9E0T - chains A and C of the 3 polymer chains in the assembly; structure by electron microscopy, 3.10 A resolution.

[Chain A]
Protein: Cytoplasmic dynein 1 heavy chain 1
From: Homo sapiens
Reference sequence: Q14204 (DYHC1_HUMAN); numbering as in UniProt (aligned over 2-4646)
Chain sequence (4843 residues; row label = number of the first residue in the row; numbers below 1 keep their minus sign (Gly-196 is residue -196)):
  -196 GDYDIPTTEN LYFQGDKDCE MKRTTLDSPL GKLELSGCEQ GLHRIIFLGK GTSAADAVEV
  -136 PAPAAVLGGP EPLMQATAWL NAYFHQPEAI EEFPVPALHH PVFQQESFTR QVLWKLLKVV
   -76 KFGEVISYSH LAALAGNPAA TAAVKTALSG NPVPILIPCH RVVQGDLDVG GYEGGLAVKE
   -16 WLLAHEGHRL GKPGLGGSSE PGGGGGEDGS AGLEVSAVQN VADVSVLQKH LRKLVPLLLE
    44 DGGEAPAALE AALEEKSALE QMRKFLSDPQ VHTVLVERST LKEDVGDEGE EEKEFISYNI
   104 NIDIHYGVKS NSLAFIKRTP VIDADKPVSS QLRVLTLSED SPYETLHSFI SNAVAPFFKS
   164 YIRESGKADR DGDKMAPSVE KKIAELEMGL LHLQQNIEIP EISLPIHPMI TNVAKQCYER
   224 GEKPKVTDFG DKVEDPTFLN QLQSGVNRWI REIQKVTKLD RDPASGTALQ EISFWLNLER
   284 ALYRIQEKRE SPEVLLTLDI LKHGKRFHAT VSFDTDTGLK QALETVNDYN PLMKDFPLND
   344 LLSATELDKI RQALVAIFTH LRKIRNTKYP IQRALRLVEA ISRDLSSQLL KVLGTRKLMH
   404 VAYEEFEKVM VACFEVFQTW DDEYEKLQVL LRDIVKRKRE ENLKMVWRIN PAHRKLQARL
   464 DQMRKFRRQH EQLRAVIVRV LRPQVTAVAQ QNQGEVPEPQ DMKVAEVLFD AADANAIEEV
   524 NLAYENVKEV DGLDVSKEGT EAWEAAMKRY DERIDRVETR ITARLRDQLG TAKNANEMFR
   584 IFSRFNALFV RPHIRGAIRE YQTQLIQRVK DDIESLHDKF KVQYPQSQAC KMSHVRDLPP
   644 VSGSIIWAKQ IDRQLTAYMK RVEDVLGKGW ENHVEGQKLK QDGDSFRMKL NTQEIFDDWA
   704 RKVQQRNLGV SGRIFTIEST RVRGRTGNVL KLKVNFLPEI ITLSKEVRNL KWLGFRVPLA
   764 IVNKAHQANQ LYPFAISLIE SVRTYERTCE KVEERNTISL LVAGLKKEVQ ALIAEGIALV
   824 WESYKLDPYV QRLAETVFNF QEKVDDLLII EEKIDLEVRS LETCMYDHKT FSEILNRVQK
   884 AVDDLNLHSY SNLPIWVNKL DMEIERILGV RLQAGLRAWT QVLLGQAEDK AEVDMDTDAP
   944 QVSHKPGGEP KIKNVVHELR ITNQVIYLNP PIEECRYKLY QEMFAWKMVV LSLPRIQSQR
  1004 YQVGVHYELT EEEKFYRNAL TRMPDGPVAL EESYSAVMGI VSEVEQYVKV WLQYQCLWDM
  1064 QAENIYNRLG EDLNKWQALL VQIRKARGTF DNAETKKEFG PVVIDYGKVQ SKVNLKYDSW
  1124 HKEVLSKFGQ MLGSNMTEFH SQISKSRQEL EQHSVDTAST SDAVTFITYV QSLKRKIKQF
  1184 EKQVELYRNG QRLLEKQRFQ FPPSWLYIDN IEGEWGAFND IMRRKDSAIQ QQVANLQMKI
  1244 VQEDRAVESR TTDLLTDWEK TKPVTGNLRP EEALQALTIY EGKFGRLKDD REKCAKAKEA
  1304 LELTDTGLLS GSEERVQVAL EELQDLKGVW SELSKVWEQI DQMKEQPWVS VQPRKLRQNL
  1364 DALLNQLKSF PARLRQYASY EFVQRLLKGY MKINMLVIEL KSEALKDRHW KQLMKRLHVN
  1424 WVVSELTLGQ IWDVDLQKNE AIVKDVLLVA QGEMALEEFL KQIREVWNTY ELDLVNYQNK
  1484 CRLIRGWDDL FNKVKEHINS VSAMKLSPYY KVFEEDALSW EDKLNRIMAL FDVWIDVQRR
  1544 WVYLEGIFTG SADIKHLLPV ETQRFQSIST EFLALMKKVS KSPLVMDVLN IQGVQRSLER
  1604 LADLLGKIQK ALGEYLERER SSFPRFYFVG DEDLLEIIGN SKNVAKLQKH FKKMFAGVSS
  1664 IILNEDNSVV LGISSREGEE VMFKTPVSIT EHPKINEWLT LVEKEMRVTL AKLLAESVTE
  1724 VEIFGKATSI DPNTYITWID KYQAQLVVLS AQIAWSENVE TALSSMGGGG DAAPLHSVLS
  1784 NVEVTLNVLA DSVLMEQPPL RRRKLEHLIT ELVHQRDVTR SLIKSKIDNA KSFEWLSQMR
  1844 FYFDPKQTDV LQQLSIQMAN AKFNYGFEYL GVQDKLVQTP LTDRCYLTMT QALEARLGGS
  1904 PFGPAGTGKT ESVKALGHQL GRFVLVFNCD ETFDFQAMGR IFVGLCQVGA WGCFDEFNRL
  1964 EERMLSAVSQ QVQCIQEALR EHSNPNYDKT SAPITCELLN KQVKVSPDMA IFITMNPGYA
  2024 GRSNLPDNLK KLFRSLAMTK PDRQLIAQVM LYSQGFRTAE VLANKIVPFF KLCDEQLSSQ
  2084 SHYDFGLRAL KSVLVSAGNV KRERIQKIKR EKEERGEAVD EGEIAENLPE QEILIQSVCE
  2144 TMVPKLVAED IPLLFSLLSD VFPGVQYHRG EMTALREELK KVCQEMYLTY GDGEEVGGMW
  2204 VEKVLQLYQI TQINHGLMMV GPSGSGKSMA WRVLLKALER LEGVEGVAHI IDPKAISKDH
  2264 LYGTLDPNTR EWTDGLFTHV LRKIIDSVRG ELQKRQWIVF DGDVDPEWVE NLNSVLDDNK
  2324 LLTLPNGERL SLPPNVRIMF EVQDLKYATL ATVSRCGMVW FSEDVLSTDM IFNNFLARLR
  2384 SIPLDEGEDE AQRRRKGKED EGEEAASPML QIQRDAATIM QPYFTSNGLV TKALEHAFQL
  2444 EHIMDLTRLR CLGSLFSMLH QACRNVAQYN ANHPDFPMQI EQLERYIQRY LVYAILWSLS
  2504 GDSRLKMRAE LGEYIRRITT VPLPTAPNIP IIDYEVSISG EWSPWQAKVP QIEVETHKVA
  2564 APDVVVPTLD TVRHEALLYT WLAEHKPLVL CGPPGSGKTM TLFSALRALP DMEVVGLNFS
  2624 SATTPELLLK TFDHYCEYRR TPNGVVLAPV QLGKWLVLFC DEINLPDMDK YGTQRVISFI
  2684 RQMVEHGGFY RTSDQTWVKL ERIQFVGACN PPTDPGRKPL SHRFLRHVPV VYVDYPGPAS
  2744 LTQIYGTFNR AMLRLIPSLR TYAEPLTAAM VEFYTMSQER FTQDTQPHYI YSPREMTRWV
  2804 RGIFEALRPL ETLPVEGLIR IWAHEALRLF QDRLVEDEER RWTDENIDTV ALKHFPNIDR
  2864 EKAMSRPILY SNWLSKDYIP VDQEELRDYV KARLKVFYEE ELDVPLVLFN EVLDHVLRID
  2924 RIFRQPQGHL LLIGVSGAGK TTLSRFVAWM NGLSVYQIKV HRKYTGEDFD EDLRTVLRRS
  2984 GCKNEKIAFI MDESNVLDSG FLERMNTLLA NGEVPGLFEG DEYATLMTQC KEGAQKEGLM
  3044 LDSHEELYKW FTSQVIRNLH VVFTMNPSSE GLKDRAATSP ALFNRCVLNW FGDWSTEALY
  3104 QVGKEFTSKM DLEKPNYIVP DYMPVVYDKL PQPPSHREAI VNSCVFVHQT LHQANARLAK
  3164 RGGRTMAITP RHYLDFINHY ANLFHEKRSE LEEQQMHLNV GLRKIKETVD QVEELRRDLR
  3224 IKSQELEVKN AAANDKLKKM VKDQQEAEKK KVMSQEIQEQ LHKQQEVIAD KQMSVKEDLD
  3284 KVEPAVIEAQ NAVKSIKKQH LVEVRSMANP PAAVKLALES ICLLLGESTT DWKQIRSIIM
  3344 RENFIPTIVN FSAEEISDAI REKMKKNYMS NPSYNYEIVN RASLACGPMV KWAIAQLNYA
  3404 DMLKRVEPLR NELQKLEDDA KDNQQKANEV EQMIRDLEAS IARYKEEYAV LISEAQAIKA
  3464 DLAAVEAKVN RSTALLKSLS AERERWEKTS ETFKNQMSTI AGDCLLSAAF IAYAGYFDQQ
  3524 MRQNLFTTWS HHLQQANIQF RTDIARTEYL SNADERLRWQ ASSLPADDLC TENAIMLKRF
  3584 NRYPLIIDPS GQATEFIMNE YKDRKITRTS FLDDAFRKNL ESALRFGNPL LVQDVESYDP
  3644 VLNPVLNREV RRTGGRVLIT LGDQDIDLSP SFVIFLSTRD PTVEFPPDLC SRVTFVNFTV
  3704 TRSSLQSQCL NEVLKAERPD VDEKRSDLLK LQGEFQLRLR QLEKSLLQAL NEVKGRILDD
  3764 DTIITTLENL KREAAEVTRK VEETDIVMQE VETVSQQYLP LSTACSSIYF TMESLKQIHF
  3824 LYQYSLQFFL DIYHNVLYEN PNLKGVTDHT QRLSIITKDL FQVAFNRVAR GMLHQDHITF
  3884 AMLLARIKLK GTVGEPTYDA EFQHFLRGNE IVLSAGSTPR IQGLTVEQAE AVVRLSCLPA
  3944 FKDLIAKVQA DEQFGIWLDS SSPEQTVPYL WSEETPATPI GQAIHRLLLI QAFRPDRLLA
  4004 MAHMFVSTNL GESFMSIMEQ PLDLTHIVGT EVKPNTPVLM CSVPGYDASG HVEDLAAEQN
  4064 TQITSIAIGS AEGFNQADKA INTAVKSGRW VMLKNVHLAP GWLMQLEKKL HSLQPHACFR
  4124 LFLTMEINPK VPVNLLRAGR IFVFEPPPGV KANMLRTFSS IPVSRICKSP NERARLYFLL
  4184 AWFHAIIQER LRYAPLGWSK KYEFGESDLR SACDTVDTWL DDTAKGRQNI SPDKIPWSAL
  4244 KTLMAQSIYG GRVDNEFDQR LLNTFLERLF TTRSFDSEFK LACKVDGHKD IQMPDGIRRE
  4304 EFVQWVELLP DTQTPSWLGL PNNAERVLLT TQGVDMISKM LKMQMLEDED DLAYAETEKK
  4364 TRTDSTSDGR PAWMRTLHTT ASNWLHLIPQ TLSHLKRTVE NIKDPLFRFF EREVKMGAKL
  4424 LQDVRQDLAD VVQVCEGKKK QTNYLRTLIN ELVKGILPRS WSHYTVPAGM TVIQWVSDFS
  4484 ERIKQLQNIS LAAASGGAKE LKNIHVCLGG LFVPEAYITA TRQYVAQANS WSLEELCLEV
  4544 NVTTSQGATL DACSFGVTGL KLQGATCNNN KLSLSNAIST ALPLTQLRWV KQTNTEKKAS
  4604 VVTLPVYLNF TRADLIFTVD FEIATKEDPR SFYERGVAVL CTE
Not modelled in the structure: -196 to 1443, 1769-1774, 1988-1995, 2115-2127, 2390-2408, 3241-3449, 3847-3848, 3896, 3975-3977, 4351-4378, 4402, 4499-4501, 4546-4556, 4596-4602
Differences from the reference sequence: expression tag (-196 to 1)
Metal / ion sites: Mg2+ site 1: Asp1958 (together with ADP); Mg2+ site 2: Ser2231, Glu2344 (together with ATP)
Ligand contacts:
  - ADP (adenosine-5'-diphosphate), molecule 1: Leu1879, Val1880, Thr1882, Thr1885, Ala1908, Gly1909, Thr1910, Gly1911, Lys1912, Thr1913, Glu1914, Asp1958, Glu1959, Thr2017, Ile2049, Met2053, Leu2090, Arg2091, Lys2094, Asp2320, Asp2321, Arg2358
  - ADP, molecule 2: Val2568, Val2569, Thr2571, Thr2574, Pro2596, Pro2597, Gly2598, Ser2599, Gly2600, Lys2601, Thr2602, Met2603, Asp2664, Ile2747, Tyr2748, Phe2751, Pro2796, Arg2797, Thr2800, Asn3087
  - ADP, molecule 3: Val2907, Pro2908, Leu2909, Val2910, Phe2912, Val2915, Val2938, Ser2939, Gly2940, Ala2941, Gly2942, Lys2943, Thr2944, Thr2945, Trp3097, Arg3174, Leu3177, Asn3650, Arg3695
  - ATP (adenosine-5'-triphosphate): Leu2191, Thr2192, Trp2203, Pro2225, Ser2226, Gly2227, Ser2228, Gly2229, Lys2230, Ser2231, Met2232, Asp2304, Glu2344, Leu2369, Met2373, Ile2374, Asn2377, Leu2452, Arg2684, Arg2726, Arg2729
Swiss-Prot annotation at these positions:
  - binding site (ATP): Gly1906 to Thr1913, Gly2224 to Ser2231, Gly2595 to Thr2602, Gly2937 to Thr2944
  - modified residue: Ser2 (N-acetylserine), Ser70 (Phosphoserine), Lys1125 (N6-acetyllysine), Ser1230 (Phosphoserine), Lys3480 (N6-acetyllysine), Ser4162 (Phosphoserine), Lys4283 (N6-acetyllysine), Thr4366 (Phosphothreonine), Ser4368 (Phosphoserine)
  - natural variant: Glu94 (E94K: Found in a patient with spinal muscular atrophy; uncertain significance), Lys129 (K129I: In CDCBM13), Arg264 (R264L: In SMALED1), His306 (H306R: In CMT2O and SMALED1), Ile584 (I584L: In SMALED1), Arg598 (R598C: In CMT2O and SMALED1), Thr659 to Met662 (deletion: In CDCBM13), Lys671 (K671E: In SMALED1), Pro776 (P776L: In SMALED1), Tyr970 (Y970C: In SMALED1), Gly1132 (G1132E: In SMALED1), Gln1194 (Q1194R: In CMT2O), 9 further natural variant entries in UniProt

[Chain C]
Protein: Platelet-activating factor acetylhydrolase IB subunit beta
From: Homo sapiens
Reference sequence: P43034 (LIS1_HUMAN); numbering as in UniProt (aligned over 2-410)
Chain sequence (411 residues; row label = number of the first residue in the row; numbering starts at 0):
     0 GSVLSQRQRD ELNRAIADYL RSNGYEEAYS VFKKEAELDV NEELDKKYAG LLEKKWTSVI
    60 RLQKKVMELE SKLNEAKEEF TSGGPLGQKR DPKEWIPRPP EKYALSGHRS PVTRVIFHPV
   120 FSVMVSASED ATIKVWDYET GDFERTLKGH TDSVQDISFD HSGKLLASCS ADMTIKLWDF
   180 QGFECIRTMH GHDHNVSSVA IMPNGDHIVS ASRDKTIKMW EVQTGYCVKT FTGHREWVRM
   240 VRPNQDGTLI ASCSNDQTVR VWVVATKECK AELREHEHVV ECISWAPESS YSSISEATGS
   300 ETKKSGKPGP FLLSGSRDKT IKMWDVSTGM CLMTLVGHDN WVRGVLFHSG GKFILSCADD
   360 KTLRVWDYKN KRCMKTLNAH EHFVTSLDFH KTAPYVVTGS VDQTVKVWEC R
Not modelled in the structure: 0-88, 298-306
Differences from the reference sequence: expression tag (0-1)
Swiss-Prot annotation at these positions:
  - region: Phe388 to Arg410 (Interaction with NDEL1)
  - modified residue: Lys53 (N6-acetyllysine), Ser109 (Phosphoserine)
  - natural variant: Phe31 (F31S: In LIS1), His149 (H149R: In LIS1), Gly162 (G162S: In LIS1), Ser169 (S169P: In SBH), Arg241 (R241P: In SBH), His277 (H277P: In LIS1), Asp317 (D317H: In LIS1)

[Chain A / chain C interface]
Residue-residue contacts (29; chain A residue first):
  Asn2875(A) - Lys318(C)  hydrogen bond (backbone-side chain)
  Trp2876(A) - Asp338(C)
  Leu2877(A) - Asp338(C)
  Ser2878(A) - Asp338(C)
  Lys2879(A) - Gly336(C)  hydrogen bond (side chain-backbone)
  Lys2879(A) - Asp338(C)  salt bridge
  Tyr2892(A) - Asn339(C)
  Tyr2892(A) - Phe382(C)  hydrophobic
  Ala2895(A) - Phe382(C)  hydrophobic
  Arg2896(A) - Asn339(C)
  Arg2896(A) - Trp340(C)
  Arg2896(A) - Asp358(C)  salt bridge
  Glu2902(A) - Arg212(C)
  Glu2902(A) - Trp236(C)
  Glu2903(A) - Arg212(C)  hydrogen bond (backbone-side chain)
  Glu2903(A) - Trp236(C)
  Glu2903(A) - Arg238(C)  salt bridge
  Glu2903(A) - Arg316(C)  salt bridge
  Trp2952(A) - Trp340(C)  hydrophobic
  Met2953(A) - His277(C)  hydrogen bond (backbone-side chain)
  Met2953(A) - Trp340(C)
  Asn2954(A) - His277(C)
  Gly2955(A) - Gln256(C)
  Gly2955(A) - His277(C)  hydrogen bond (backbone-side chain)
  Lys2989(A) - Glu276(C)  salt bridge
  Lys3039(A) - Arg273(C)
  Thr3656(A) - Met172(C)
  Thr3656(A) - His193(C)  hydrogen bond
  Gly3657(A) - Asp151(C)
Also at the interface, not in a pair above, chain A (19 interface residues in all): Glu3040
Also at the interface, not in a pair above, chain C (23 interface residues in all): Ala170, Asn194, His337, Arg342, His381

[In short]
Chain A and chain C form an interface of 19 and 23 residues respectively, with 6 hydrogen bonds and 5 salt
bridges. Polar contacts include Lys2879(A)-Asp338(C), Arg2896(A)-Asp358(C) and Glu2903(A)-Arg238(C). Bound to
chain A: 3 copies of ADP and ATP.
Chain A is Cytoplasmic dynein 1 heavy chain 1 and chain C is Platelet-activating factor acetylhydrolase IB
subunit beta, both from Homo sapiens; the structure, Cryo-EM structure of human cytoplasmic dynein-1 bound to
LIS1 in the presence of ATP, was determined by electron microscopy together with 9DZY, 9E0W, 9E22, 9E23 and
9E28 from the same study.
